7V2N - chains A and L of the 22 polymer chains in the assembly; structure by electron microscopy, 3.60 A resolution.

== Chain A ==
Molecule: 16s ribosomal RNA
Source organism: Thermus thermophilus HB8
Sequence (1522 nucleotides; row label = number of the first residue in the row):
     1 UUUGUUGGAGAGUUUGAUCCUGGCUCAGGGUGAACGCUGGCGGCGUGCCU
    51 AAGACAUGCAAGUCGUGCGGGCCGCGGGGUUUUACUCCGUGGUCAGCGGC
   101 GGACGGGUGAGUAACGCGUGGGUGACCUACCCGGAAGAGGGGGACAACCC
   151 GGGGAAACUCGGGCUAAUCCCCCAUGUGGACCCGCCCCUUGGGGUGUGUC
   201 CAAAGGGCUUUGCCCGCUUCCGGAUGGGCCCGCGUCCCAUCAGCUAGUUG
   251 GUGGGGUAAUGGCCCACCAAGGCGACGACGGGUAGCCGGUCUGAGAGGAU
   301 GGCCGGCCACAGGGGCACUGAGACACGGGCCCCACUCCUACGGGAGGCAG
   351 CAGUUAGGAAUCUUCCGCAAUGGGCGCAAGCCUGACGGAGCGACGCCGCU
   401 UGGAGGAAGAAGCCCUUCGGGGUGUAAACUCCUGAACCCGGGACGAAACC
   451 CCCGACGAGGGGACUGACGGUACCGGGGUAAUAGCGCCGGCCAACUCCGU
   501 GCCAGCAGCCGCGGUAAUACGGAGGGCGCGAGCGUUACCCGGAUUCACUG
   551 GGCGUAAAGGGCGUGUAGGCGGCCUGGGGCGUCCCAUGUGAAAGACCACG
   601 GCUCAACCGUGGGGGAGCGUGGGAUACGCUCAGGCUAGACGGUGGGAGAG
   651 GGUGGUGGAAUUCCCGGAGUAGCGGUGAAAUGCGCAGAUACCGGGAGGAA
   701 CGCCGAUGGCGAAGGCAGCCACCUGGUCCACCCGUGACGCUGAGGCGCGA
   751 AAGCGUGGGGAGCAAACCGGAUUAGAUACCCGGGUAGUCCACGCCCUAAA
   801 CGAUGCGCGCUAGGUCUCUGGGUCUCCUGGGGGCCGAAGCUAACGCGUUA
   851 AGCGCGCCGCCUGGGGAGUACGGCCGCAAGGCUGAAACUCAAAGGAAUUG
   901 ACGGGGGCCCGCACAAGCGGUGGAGCAUGUGGUUUAAUUCGAAGCAACGC
   951 GAAGAACCUUACCAGGCCUUGACAUGCUAGGGAACCCGGGUGAAAGCCUG
  1001 GGGUGCCCCGCGAGGGGAGCCCUAGCACAGGUGCUGCAUGGCCGUCGUCA
  1051 GCUCGUGCCGUGAGGUGUUGGGUUAAGUCCCGCAACGAGCGCAACCCCCG
  1101 CCGUUAGUUGCCAGCGGUUCGGCCGGGCACUCUAACGGGACUGCCCGCGA
  1151 AAGCGGGAGGAAGGAGGGGACGACGUCUGGUCAGCAUGGCCCUUACGGCC
  1201 UGGGCGACACACGUGCUACAAUGCCCACUACAAAGCGAUGCCACCCGGCA
  1251 ACGGGGAGCUAAUCGCAAAAAGGUGGGCCCAGUUCGGAUUGGGGUCUGCA
  1301 ACCCGACCCCAUGAAGCCGGAAUCGCUAGUAAUCGCGGAUCAGCCAUGCC
  1351 GCGGUGAAUACGUUCCCGGGCCUUGUACACACCGCCCGUCACGCCAUGGG
  1401 AGCGGGCUCUACCCGAAGUCGCCGGGAGCCUACGGGCAGGCGCCGAGGGU
  1451 AGGGCCCGUGACUGGGGCGAAGUCGUAACAAGGUAGCUGUACCGGAAGGU
  1501 GCGGCUGGAUCACCUCCUUUCU
Not modelled in the structure: 1-5, 773-778, 1380-1484, 1511-1522
What the authors report for this chain:
  - mutagenesis - A901G: decreased catalytic activity

== Chain L ==
Protein: 30S ribosomal protein S12
Source organism: Thermus thermophilus HB8
Reference sequence: Q5SHN3 (RS12_THET8); residues 1-132 here = UniProt positions 1-132
Amino-acid sequence (132 residues; row label = number of the first residue in the row):
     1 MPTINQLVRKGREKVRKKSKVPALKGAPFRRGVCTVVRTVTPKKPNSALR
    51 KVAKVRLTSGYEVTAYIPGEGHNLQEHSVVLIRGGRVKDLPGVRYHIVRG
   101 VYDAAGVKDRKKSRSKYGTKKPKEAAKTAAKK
Not modelled in the structure: 1, 126-132

== Chain A / chain L interface ==
Pairs across the interface (116):
  U25(A) - Lys20(L)  salt bridge to the phosphate
  A34(A) - Phe29(L)  base contact
  C35(A) - Phe29(L)  sugar contact
  C35(A) - Val98(L)  sugar contact
  C35(A) - Val101(L)  sugar contact
  G36(A) - Gly100(L)  sugar contact
  G36(A) - Arg114(L)  sugar contact
  G36(A) - Ser115(L)  hydrogen bond to the sugar
  G36(A) - Gly118(L)  sugar contact
  C37(A) - Arg114(L)  hydrogen bond to the sugar
  C37(A) - Ser115(L)  sugar contact
  C37(A) - Thr119(L)  sugar contact
  C37(A) - Lys120(L)  salt bridge to the phosphate
  C37(A) - Lys121(L)  phosphate contact
  U38(A) - Lys120(L)  phosphate contact
  U38(A) - Lys121(L)  hydrogen bond to the phosphate
  A299(A) - Lys14(L)  phosphate contact
  G358(A) - Arg31(L)  salt bridge to the phosphate
  G358(A) - Thr58(L)  phosphate contact
  A359(A) - Ala27(L)  base contact
  A359(A) - Pro28(L)  base contact
  A359(A) - Phe29(L)  base contact
  A359(A) - Arg30(L)  salt bridge to the phosphate
  A359(A) - Arg31(L)  salt bridge to the phosphate
  A359(A) - Thr58(L)  hydrogen bond to the phosphate
  A359(A) - Leu81(L)  sugar contact
  A360(A) - Tyr102(L)  hydrogen bond to the phosphate
  G484(A) - Lys121(L)  phosphate contact
  C485(A) - Arg114(L)  salt bridge to the phosphate
  C485(A) - Ser115(L)  hydrogen bond to the phosphate
  C485(A) - Lys121(L)  salt bridge to the phosphate
  G486(A) - Lys112(L)  phosphate contact
  G486(A) - Ser113(L)  phosphate contact
  G486(A) - Arg114(L)  hydrogen bond to the phosphate
  G486(A) - Ser115(L)  hydrogen bond to the phosphate
  G486(A) - Lys116(L)  phosphate contact
  C487(A) - Ser113(L)  hydrogen bond to the phosphate
  C487(A) - Lys116(L)  salt bridge to the phosphate
  C502(A) - Ser47(L)  hydrogen bond to the sugar
  C503(A) - Ser47(L)  phosphate contact
  C503(A) - Ala48(L)  phosphate contact
  A504(A) - Ala48(L)  phosphate contact
  A504(A) - Leu49(L)  hydrogen bond to the phosphate
  A504(A) - Lys51(L)  salt bridge to the phosphate
  A504(A) - Glu70(L)  phosphate contact
  G505(A) - Arg50(L)  hydrogen bond to the base
  G505(A) - Lys51(L)  salt bridge to the phosphate
  G505(A) - Gly69(L)  phosphate contact
  G505(A) - Glu70(L)  phosphate contact
  G505(A) - Gly71(L)  phosphate contact
  C506(A) - Asn46(L)  base contact
  C506(A) - Arg50(L)  base contact
  C506(A) - Tyr66(L)  hydrogen bond to the phosphate
  C506(A) - Pro68(L)  phosphate contact
  C506(A) - Gly69(L)  hydrogen bond to the phosphate
  C506(A) - Asp89(L)  base contact
  C506(A) - Tyr117(L)  hydrogen bond to the phosphate
  A507(A) - Val87(L)  base contact
  A507(A) - Lys88(L)  base contact
  A507(A) - Asp89(L)  base contact
  C509(A) - Arg86(L)  salt bridge to the phosphate
  C509(A) - Lys88(L)  phosphate contact
  C510(A) - Lys88(L)  phosphate contact
  G511(A) - Asn46(L)  hydrogen bond to the base
  G511(A) - Asp89(L)  base contact
  C512(A) - Asn46(L)  hydrogen bond to the base
  G513(A) - Asn46(L)  base contact
  G513(A) - Ser47(L)  hydrogen bond to the base
  G521(A) - Glu70(L)  sugar contact
  G521(A) - Arg110(L)  salt bridge to the phosphate
  G522(A) - Arg110(L)  salt bridge to the phosphate
  G522(A) - Lys111(L)  hydrogen bond to the phosphate
  G522(A) - Lys112(L)  salt bridge to the phosphate
  A523(A) - Lys111(L)  phosphate contact
  A523(A) - Lys112(L)  salt bridge to the phosphate
  U535(A) - Arg83(L)  sugar contact
  U536(A) - Pro28(L)  hydrogen bond to the sugar
  U536(A) - Phe29(L)  base contact
  U536(A) - Arg83(L)  sugar contact
  U536(A) - Gly84(L)  hydrogen bond to the sugar
  A537(A) - Val21(L)  sugar contact
  A537(A) - Ala27(L)  sugar contact
  A537(A) - Pro28(L)  sugar contact
  A537(A) - Gly84(L)  phosphate contact
  A537(A) - Gly85(L)  phosphate contact
  C538(A) - Ser19(L)  phosphate contact
  C539(A) - Lys17(L)  phosphate contact
  C540(A) - Lys17(L)  phosphate contact
  C546(A) - Arg12(L)  base contact
  C546(A) - Glu13(L)  hydrogen bond to the sugar
  C546(A) - Val15(L)  base contact
  A547(A) - Arg12(L)  base contact
  C548(A) - Leu7(L)  phosphate contact
  C548(A) - Arg12(L)  salt bridge to the phosphate
  G551(A) - Pro2(L)  base contact
  G551(A) - Arg12(L)  hydrogen bond to the base
  G552(A) - Pro2(L)  base contact
  G569(A) - Asn5(L)  hydrogen bond to the sugar
  C857(A) - Thr3(L)  base contact
  C857(A) - Asn5(L)  phosphate contact
  C858(A) - Thr3(L)  hydrogen bond to the phosphate
  C858(A) - Asn5(L)  hydrogen bond to the phosphate
  C858(A) - Gln6(L)  phosphate contact
  C858(A) - Arg9(L)  salt bridge to the phosphate
  G859(A) - Gln6(L)  hydrogen bond to the phosphate
  G859(A) - Arg9(L)  salt bridge to the phosphate
  G859(A) - Lys10(L)  salt bridge to the phosphate
  C860(A) - Pro2(L)  base contact
  C861(A) - Arg12(L)  base contact
  U862(A) - Arg12(L)  hydrogen bond to the base
  A887(A) - Lys18(L)  phosphate contact
  C888(A) - Lys18(L)  salt bridge to the phosphate
  U889(A) - Arg94(L)  salt bridge to the phosphate
  C890(A) - Lys43(L)  phosphate contact
  A891(A) - Lys43(L)  salt bridge to the phosphate
  A891(A) - Lys88(L)  salt bridge to the phosphate
Other interface residues (no listed pair), chain A (56 interface residues in all): A33, C238, G298, G508, G534
Other interface residues (no listed pair), chain L (64 interface residues in all): Leu24, Gly26, Pro91, Gly92, Asp109

== In short ==
The interface between chain A and chain L involves 56 residues on one side and 64 on the other, with 28
hydrogen bonds and 23 salt bridges. Polar pairs include G505(A)-Arg50(L), G511(A)-Asn46(L) and
C512(A)-Asn46(L). The paper reports that A901G of chain A reduces catalytic activity.
Here chain A is 16s ribosomal RNA and chain L is 30S ribosomal protein S12, both from Thermus thermophilus
HB8. Entry 7V2N (T.thermophilus 30S ribosome with KsgA, class K2) was determined by electron microscopy
together with 7V2L, 7V2M, 7V2O, 7V2P and 7V2Q from the same study.
